Entry 1PN6 (electron microscopy, 10.80 A resolution (very low resolution: no residue pairs are listed; an interface is given only as per-side residue counts)); this record covers chain A.

[Chain A]
Name: Elongation factor G
From: Thermus thermophilus
Reference sequence: P13551 (EFG_THETH); residue numbers follow UniProt; this construct covers 1-691
Sequence (691 residues; numbered 1 to 691; the number before each row is that of its first residue):
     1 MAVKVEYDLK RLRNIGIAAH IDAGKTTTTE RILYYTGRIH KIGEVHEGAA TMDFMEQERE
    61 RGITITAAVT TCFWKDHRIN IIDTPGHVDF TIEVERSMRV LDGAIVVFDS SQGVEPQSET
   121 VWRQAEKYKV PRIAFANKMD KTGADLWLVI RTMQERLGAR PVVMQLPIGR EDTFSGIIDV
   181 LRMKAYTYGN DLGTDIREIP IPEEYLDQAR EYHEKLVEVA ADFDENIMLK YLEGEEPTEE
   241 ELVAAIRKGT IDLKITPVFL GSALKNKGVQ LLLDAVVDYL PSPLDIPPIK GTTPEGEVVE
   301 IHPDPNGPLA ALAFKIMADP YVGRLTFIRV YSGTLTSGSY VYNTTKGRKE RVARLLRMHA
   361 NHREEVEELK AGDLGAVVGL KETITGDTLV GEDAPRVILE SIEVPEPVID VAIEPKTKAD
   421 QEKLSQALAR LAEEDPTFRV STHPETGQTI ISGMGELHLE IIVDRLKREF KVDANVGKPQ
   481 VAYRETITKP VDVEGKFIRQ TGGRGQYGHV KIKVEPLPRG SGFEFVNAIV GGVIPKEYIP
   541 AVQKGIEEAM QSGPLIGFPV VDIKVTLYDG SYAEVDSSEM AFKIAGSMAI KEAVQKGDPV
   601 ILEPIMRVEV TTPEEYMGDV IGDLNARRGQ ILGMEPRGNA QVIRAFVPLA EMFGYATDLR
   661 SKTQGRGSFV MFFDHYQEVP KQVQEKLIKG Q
Disordered / not traced: 1-5, 40-67, 689-691
Differences from the reference sequence: engineered mutation Ala-573 (His in P13551)
Swiss-Prot annotation at these positions:
  - binding site (GTP): Ala-19 to Thr-26, Asp-83 to His-87, Asn-137 to Asp-140

[In short]
From UniProt: 17 GTP-binding residues.
Chain A is Elongation factor G (Thermus thermophilus); the structure, Domain-wise fitting of the crystal
structure of T.thermophilus EF-G into the low resolution map of the ..., was determined by electron
microscopy, deposited together with 1PN7 and 1PN8.
